PDB entry 6MU6 | X-ray diffraction, 2.55 A resolution | chains D and G of the 6 polymer chains in the assembly

[Chain D]
Molecule: 35O22 scFv heavy chain portion
Organism: Homo sapiens
Notes: engineered mutation(s): E10T, L11T, K12T, A16S, I68N, K83T, F84S,; antibody fragment or engineered binder
Sequence (134 residues; numbered 1 to 116 plus 18 insertion-coded residues; the number before each row is that of its first residue; a row labelled like 72A-72H holds insertion residues (72A, then the next letters in order)):
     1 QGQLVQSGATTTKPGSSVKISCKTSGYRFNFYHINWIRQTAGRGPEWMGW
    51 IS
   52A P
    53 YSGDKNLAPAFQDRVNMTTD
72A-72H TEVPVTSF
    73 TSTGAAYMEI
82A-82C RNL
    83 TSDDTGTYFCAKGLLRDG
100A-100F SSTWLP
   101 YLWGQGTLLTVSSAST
Not modelled in the structure: 111-116
Disulfide bonds: Cys22-Cys92
Glycans and other covalent adducts: N-acetylglucosamine (NAG) linked to Asn68

[Chain G]
Molecule: Envelope glycoprotein gp160
Organism: Human immunodeficiency virus 1
Notes: fragment: gp120
UniProt: Q2N0S6 (Q2N0S6_9HIV1); the construct lacks a stretch of the UniProt sequence and is renumbered around it, so the offset changes along the chain: 31-141 = UniProt 30-140; 150-185 = UniProt 141-176; 188-309 = UniProt 187-308; 312-321 = UniProt 309-318; 2 more segments
Sequence (481 residues; row label = number of the first residue in the row; note: 13 numbers in that range are skipped by the numbering (no residue carries them; nothing is unmodelled there); a row labelled like 185A-185J holds insertion residues (185A, then the next letters in order)):
    31 AENLWVTVYYGVPVWKDAETTLFCASDAKAYETEKHNVWATHACVPTDPN
    81 PQEIHLENVTEEFNMWKNNMVEQMHTDIISLWDQSLKPCVKLTPLCVTLQ
   131 CTNVTNAITDD
   150 MRGELKNCSFNMTTELRDKKQKVYSLFYRLDVVQIN
185A-185J ENQGNRSNNS
   188 NKEYRLINCNTSAITQACPKVSFEPIPIHYCAPAGFAILKCKDKKFNGTG
   238 PCPSVSTVQCTHGIKPVVSTQLLLNGSLAEEEVMIRSENITNNAKNILVQ
   288 FNTPVQINCTRPNNNTRKSIRI
   312 GPGQAFYATG
  321A D
   322 IIGDIRQAHCNVSKATWNETLGKVVKQLRKHFGNNTIIRFANSSGGDLEV
   372 TTHSFNCGGEFFYCNTSGLFNSTWISN
   400 TSVQGSNSTGSNDSITLPCRIKQIINMWQRIGQAMYAPPIQGVIRCVSNI
   450 TGLILTRDGGSTNSTTETFRPGGGDMRDNWRSELYKYKVVKIEPLGVAPT
   500 RCKRRVVGRRRRRR
Not modelled in the structure: 31, 61-64, 185A-185J, 400-408, 459-464, 505-513
Construct notes: engineered mutation Ala137 (Asn136 in Q2N0S6); conflict Asn332 (Thr330 in Q2N0S6), Cys501 (Ala498 in Q2N0S6); expression tag (509-513)
Disulfide bonds: Cys54-Cys74, Cys119-Cys205, Cys126-Cys196, Cys131-Cys157, Cys218-Cys247, Cys228-Cys239, Cys296-Cys331, Cys378-Cys445, Cys385-Cys418
Glycans and other covalent adducts: glycan linked to Asn88, Asn332; N-acetylglucosamine (NAG) linked to Asn133, Asn156, Asn160, Asn197, Asn234, Asn262, Asn276, Asn295, Asn301, Asn355, Asn363, Asn386, Asn448
Small-molecule neighbours: JYV ((2R)-{1-[{7-[2-({[3-(dimethylamino)propyl](methyl)amino}methyl)-1,3-thiazol-4-yl]-4-methoxy-1H-pyrrolo[2,3-c]pyridin-3-yl}(oxo)acetyl]piperidin-4-yl}(phenyl)acetonitrile): Ile108, Ile109, Trp112, Asp113, Leu116, Thr202, Val255, Glu370, Ser375, Phe376, Asn377, Phe382, Tyr384, Ile424, Asn425, Met426, Trp427, Gln432, Ala433, Met434, Met475

[Interface between chain D and chain G]
Contacting residue pairs (14):
  Arg28(D) with Asn88(G), hydrogen bond (side chain-backbone); Thr90(G), hydrogen bond
  Phe31(D) with Asn88(G)
  Tyr53(D) with Glu87(G); Asn88(G)
  Pro72D(D) with Pro238(G), hydrophobic; Pro240(G), hydrophobic
  Val72E(D) with Glu92(G); Pro238(G)
  Thr72F(D) with Thr90(G); Glu92(G)
  Ser72G(D) with Thr90(G); Glu92(G)
  Arg98(D) with Asn88(G)

[Overview]
8 residues of chain D and 6 residues of chain G are in contact, with 2 hydrogen bonds. Polar contacts include
Arg28(D)-Asn88(G) and Arg28(D)-Thr90(G). Ligands of chain G: compound JYV. Covalently linked
N-acetylglucosamine: at Asn68(D).
Chain D is 35O22 scFv heavy chain portion (Homo sapiens) and chain G is Envelope glycoprotein gp160 (Human
immunodeficiency virus 1); the structure, Crystal Structure of HIV-1 BG505 SOSIP.664 Prefusion Env Trimer
Bound to Small Molecule HIV-1 Entry Inhibitor ..., was determined by X-ray diffraction together with 6MTJ,
6MTN, 6MU7, 6MU8, 6MUF and 6MUG from the same study.
